9EK1 - chains W and a of the 39 polymer chains in the assembly; structure by electron microscopy, 7.30 A resolution (low resolution: residue-level contacts below are approximate; hydrogen-bond / salt-bridge calls are withheld).

# Chain W (and a)
Name: Matrix protein p17
Organism: Human immunodeficiency virus type 1
Notes: chain a of this document is another copy of the same molecule, construct and numbering; everything in this record applies to it too
Reference sequence: P12497 (POL_HV1N5); residues 1-115 here correspond to UniProt positions 2-116 (UniProt number = residue number + 1)
Chain sequence (115 residues; row label = number of the first residue in the row):
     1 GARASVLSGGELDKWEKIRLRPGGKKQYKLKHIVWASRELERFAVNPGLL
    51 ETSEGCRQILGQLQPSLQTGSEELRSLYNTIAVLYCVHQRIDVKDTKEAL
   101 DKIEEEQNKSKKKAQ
Covalently attached groups: myristic acid (MYR) linked to G1
Curated features (UniProtKB/Swiss-Prot):
  - region: V6 to L30 (Interaction with Gp41), L7 to R42 (Interaction with host CALM1), E11 to I18 (Interaction with host AP3D1), D13 to H32 (Interaction with membrane phosphatidylinositol 4,5-bisphosphate and RNA), E72 to S76 (Interaction with membrane phosphatidylinositol 4,5-bisphosphate)
  - motif: W15 to R21 (Nuclear export signal), K25 to K31 (Nuclear localization signal)
  - lipidation: G1 (N-myristoyl glycine)
From the paper describing this entry:
  - mutagenesis - R19A, E41A, E51A: unchanged growth
  - mutagenesis - R19L: unchanged growth (citing earlier work)
  - mutagenesis - L20K: increased binding to membrane (citing earlier work)

# Chain W / chain a interface
Pairs across the interface (5; chain W residue first):
  G23(W) with E72(a); R75(a)
  E72(W) with G23(a); G24(a)
  R75(W) with G23(a)
Also at the interface, not in a pair above, chain W (4 interface residues in all): K25
Also at the interface, not in a pair above, chain a (6 interface residues in all): K25, E73

# Overview
The interface between chain W and chain a involves 4 residues on one side and 6 on the other. Covalently
linked myristic acid: at G1(W). The paper reports that L20K of chain W increases binding to membrane; R19A,
E41A and E51A of chain W, among others, leave growth unchanged.
Both chains are Matrix protein p17 (Human immunodeficiency virus type 1). Entry 9EK1 (HIV-1 mature WT matrix
protein p17 lattice) was determined by electron microscopy (same publication as 9EK2 and 9EK3).
